Entry 7F2V (X-ray diffraction, 1.60 A resolution); this record covers chains A and B.

Chain A (and B):
Molecule: Uricase
Source organism: Thermobispora bispora (strain ATCC 19993 / DSM 43833 / CBS 139.67 / JCM 10125 / NBRC 14880 / R51)
Notes: EC 1.7.3.3; chain B of this document is another copy of the same molecule, construct and numbering; everything in this record applies to it too
UniProtKB: D6Y599 (D6Y599_THEBD); numbering as in UniProt (aligned over 1-301)
Chain sequence (304 residues; numbered -2 to 301; the number before each row is that of its first residue; numbers below 1 keep their minus sign (Gly-2 is residue -2)):
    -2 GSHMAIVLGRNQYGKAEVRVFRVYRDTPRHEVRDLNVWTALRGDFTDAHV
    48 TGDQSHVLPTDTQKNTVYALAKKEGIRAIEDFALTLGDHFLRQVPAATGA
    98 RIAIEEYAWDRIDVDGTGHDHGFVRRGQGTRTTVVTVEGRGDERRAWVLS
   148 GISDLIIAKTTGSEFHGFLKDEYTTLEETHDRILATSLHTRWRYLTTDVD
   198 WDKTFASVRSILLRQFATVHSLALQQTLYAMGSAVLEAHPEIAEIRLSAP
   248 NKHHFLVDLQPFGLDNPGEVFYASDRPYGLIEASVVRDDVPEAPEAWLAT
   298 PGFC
Not modelled in the structure: -2 to 1
Construct notes: expression tag (-2 to 0)

Interface between chain A and chain B:
Residue-residue contacts (122):
  Arg16(A) - Phe268(B)
  Arg16(A) - Tyr269(B)
  Arg16(A) - Ala270(B)  hydrogen bond (backbone-backbone)
  Val17(A) - Phe268(B)
  Phe18(A) - Ile180(B)  hydrophobic
  Phe18(A) - His251(B)
  Phe18(A) - Glu266(B)
  Phe18(A) - Val267(B)
  Phe18(A) - Phe268(B)  hydrogen bond (backbone-backbone)
  Arg19(A) - Glu266(B)  salt bridge
  Arg19(A) - Val267(B)
  Val20(A) - Thr157(B)
  Val20(A) - Gly265(B)
  Val20(A) - Glu266(B)  hydrogen bond (backbone-backbone)
  Val20(A) - Phe268(B)  hydrophobic
  Arg22(A) - Thr157(B)
  Arg22(A) - Thr158(B)
  Arg22(A) - Asp178(B)  salt bridge
  Arg22(A) - Pro264(B)
  Arg22(A) - Gly265(B)  hydrogen bond (side chain-backbone)
  His27(A) - Thr157(B)  hydrogen bond
  His27(A) - Thr158(B)
  Val29(A) - Thr157(B)
  Asn62(A) - Phe259(B)
  Tyr65(A) - Val254(B)  hydrophobic
  Tyr65(A) - Val267(B)
  Tyr65(A) - Phe268(B)
  Tyr65(A) - Tyr269(B)
  Ala66(A) - Phe259(B)  hydrophobic
  Ala66(A) - Leu261(B)
  Ala68(A) - Val267(B)  hydrophobic
  Lys69(A) - Leu256(B)
  Lys69(A) - Asp262(B)
  Lys69(A) - Glu266(B)  salt bridge
  Lys69(A) - Val267(B)
  Trp106(A) - Ile153(B)
  Trp106(A) - Ile154(B)
  Trp106(A) - Ala155(B)
  Asp107(A) - Gln125(B)
  Ile109(A) - Leu210(B)
  Val111(A) - Arg211(B)
  Val111(A) - Thr215(B)
  Asp112(A) - Arg211(B)  salt bridge
  His116(A) - Ala214(B)  hydrogen bond (side chain-backbone)
  His116(A) - Thr215(B)
  His118(A) - Ala155(B)
  His118(A) - Lys156(B)
  His118(A) - Thr157(B)  hydrogen bond (backbone-backbone)
  His118(A) - Thr158(B)
  Gly119(A) - Ala155(B)
  Phe120(A) - Ile154(B)
  Phe120(A) - Ala155(B)  hydrogen bond (backbone-backbone)
  Phe120(A) - Thr157(B)
  Val121(A) - Gln125(B)
  Val121(A) - Ile153(B)
  Val121(A) - Ile154(B)  hydrophobic
  Arg122(A) - Gln125(B)  hydrogen bond (backbone-side chain)
  Arg122(A) - Ile153(B)  hydrogen bond (backbone-backbone)
  Arg123(A) - Arg123(B)
  Arg123(A) - Gly124(B)
  Arg123(A) - Gln125(B)
  Gly124(A) - Arg123(B)
  Gly124(A) - Gly124(B)
  Gln125(A) - Asp107(B)
  Gln125(A) - Val121(B)
  Gln125(A) - Arg122(B)  hydrogen bond (side chain-backbone)
  Gln125(A) - Arg123(B)
  Leu152(A) - Val121(B)  hydrophobic
  Ile153(A) - Trp106(B)
  Ile153(A) - Val121(B)
  Ile153(A) - Arg122(B)  hydrogen bond (backbone-backbone)
  Ile154(A) - Trp106(B)
  Ile154(A) - Phe120(B)
  Ile154(A) - Val121(B)  hydrophobic
  Ala155(A) - Trp106(B)  hydrophobic
  Ala155(A) - His118(B)
  Ala155(A) - Gly119(B)
  Ala155(A) - Phe120(B)  hydrogen bond (backbone-backbone)
  Lys156(A) - His118(B)
  Thr157(A) - Val20(B)
  Thr157(A) - Arg22(B)
  Thr157(A) - His27(B)  hydrogen bond
  Thr157(A) - Val29(B)
  Thr157(A) - His118(B)  hydrogen bond (backbone-backbone)
  Thr157(A) - Phe120(B)
  Thr158(A) - Arg22(B)
  Thr158(A) - His27(B)
  Thr158(A) - His118(B)
  Asp178(A) - Arg22(B)  salt bridge
  Ile180(A) - Phe18(B)  hydrophobic
  Leu210(A) - Ile109(B)
  Arg211(A) - Val111(B)
  Arg211(A) - Asp112(B)  salt bridge
  Phe213(A) - Ile109(B)  hydrophobic
  Ala214(A) - His116(B)  hydrogen bond (backbone-side chain)
  Thr215(A) - Val111(B)
  His251(A) - Phe18(B)
  Val254(A) - Tyr65(B)  hydrophobic
  Leu256(A) - Lys69(B)
  Phe259(A) - Asn62(B)
  Phe259(A) - Ala66(B)  hydrophobic
  Leu261(A) - Ala66(B)
  Asp262(A) - Lys69(B)
  Pro264(A) - Arg22(B)
  Gly265(A) - Val20(B)
  Gly265(A) - Arg22(B)  hydrogen bond (backbone-side chain)
  Glu266(A) - Phe18(B)
  Glu266(A) - Arg19(B)  salt bridge
  Glu266(A) - Val20(B)  hydrogen bond (backbone-backbone)
  Glu266(A) - Lys69(B)  salt bridge
  Val267(A) - Phe18(B)
  Val267(A) - Arg19(B)
  Val267(A) - Tyr65(B)
  Val267(A) - Lys69(B)
  Phe268(A) - Arg16(B)
  Phe268(A) - Val17(B)
  Phe268(A) - Phe18(B)  hydrogen bond (backbone-backbone)
  Phe268(A) - Val20(B)  hydrophobic
  Phe268(A) - Tyr65(B)
  Tyr269(A) - Arg16(B)
  Tyr269(A) - Tyr65(B)
  Ala270(A) - Arg16(B)  hydrogen bond (backbone-backbone)
Also at the interface, not in a pair above, chain A (56 interface residues in all): Lys70, Gly159
Also at the interface, not in a pair above, chain B (57 interface residues in all): Asp23, Ala68, Lys70, Leu152, Gly159, Phe213

Summary:
56 residues of chain A face 57 of chain B across their interface; the contacts include 20 hydrogen bonds and 8
salt bridges. Polar contacts include Arg19(A)-Glu266(B), Arg22(A)-Asp178(B) and Lys69(A)-Glu266(B).
Chain A and chain B are both Uricase (Thermobispora bispora (strain ATCC 19993 / DSM 43833 / CBS 139.67 / JCM
10125 / NBRC 14880 / R51)); the structure, Urate oxidase from Thermobispora bispora in apo form, was
determined by X-ray diffraction, deposited together with 7F2W.
